PDB entry 8B9F | electron microscopy, 3.93 A resolution | chains B and A of the 4 polymer chains in the assembly

# Chain B
Name: Genome polyprotein
Organism: Echovirus E11
Notes: EC 3.4.22.29, 3.6.1.15, 3.4.22.28, 2.7.7.48
UniProt: A0A6M5CIM5 (A0A6M5CIM5_9ENTO); residues 1-262 here correspond to UniProt positions 70-331 (UniProt number = residue number + 69)
Amino-acid sequence (262 residues; numbered 1 to 262; the number before each row is that of its first residue):
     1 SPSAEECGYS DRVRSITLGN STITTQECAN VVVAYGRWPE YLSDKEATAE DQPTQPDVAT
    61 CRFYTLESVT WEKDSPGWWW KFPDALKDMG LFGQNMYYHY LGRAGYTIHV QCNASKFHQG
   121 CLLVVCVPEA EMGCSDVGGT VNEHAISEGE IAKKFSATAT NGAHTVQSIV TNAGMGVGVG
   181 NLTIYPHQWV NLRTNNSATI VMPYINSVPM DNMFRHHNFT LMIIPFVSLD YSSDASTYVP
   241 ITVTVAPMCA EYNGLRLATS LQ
Disordered / not traced: 1-57, 262
Differences from the reference sequence: conflict V190 (Ile259 in A0A6M5CIM5), M202 (Ile271 in A0A6M5CIM5)

# Chain A
Name: Genome polyprotein
Organism: Echovirus E11
Notes: EC 3.4.22.29, 3.6.1.15, 3.4.22.28, 2.7.7.48
UniProt: A0A6M5CIM5 (A0A6M5CIM5_9ENTO); residues 1-287 here correspond to UniProt positions 570-856 (UniProt number = residue number + 569)
Amino-acid sequence (287 residues; each row starts with the number of its first residue):
     1 GDVVEAIEGA VARVADTISS GPTNSQAVPA LTAVETGHTS QVVPGDTMQT RHVKNYHSRS
    61 ESTIENFLSR SACVYMGEYY TTNTDETKRF ASWTINARRM VQMRRKLEMF TYVRFDVEVT
   121 FVITSKQDQG TQLGQDMPPL THQIMYIPPG GPIPKSTTDY AWQTSTNPSI FWTEGNAPPR
   181 MSIPFVSIGN AYSNFYDGWS HFSQNGVYGY NTLNNMGQLY MRHVNGPSPL PMTSIVRVYF
   241 KPKHVKAWVP RPPRLCQYKN ASTVNFSSTN ITDKRDSITH VPDTVKP
Disordered / not traced: 1-95, 114-246
Differences from the reference sequence: conflict A12 (Thr581 in A0A6M5CIM5), S19 (Gly588 in A0A6M5CIM5)
Ligand contacts: sphingosine (SPH): N96, A97, L107, V113

# Interface between chain B and chain A
Contacting residue pairs (44; chain B residue first):
  P128(B) with V249(A), hydrophobic; R251(A), hydrogen bond (backbone-side chain)
  E129(B) with T111(A); Y112(A), hydrogen bond; R251(A), hydrogen bond (backbone-side chain)
  E131(B) with V264(A)
  M132(B) with V264(A)
  G133(B) with V264(A); N265(A)
  C134(B) with N265(A), hydrogen bond (backbone-side chain)
  D136(B) with N265(A), hydrogen bond (backbone-side chain)
  V137(B) with K259(A); N265(A), hydrogen bond (backbone-side chain); F266(A)
  G139(B) with N265(A), hydrogen bond (backbone-side chain)
  Q167(B) with F266(A)
  I169(B) with S268(A)
  T171(B) with I271(A)
  N172(B) with L255(A); C256(A), hydrogen bond; F266(A); S268(A), hydrogen bond; T269(A), hydrogen bond (side chain-backbone)
  G174(B) with F266(A)
  M175(B) with R251(A); R254(A); F266(A)
  G176(B) with R254(A); L255(A), hydrogen bond (backbone-backbone); C256(A), hydrogen bond (backbone-backbone); F266(A)
  V177(B) with P252(A); L255(A)
  G178(B) with L255(A)
  V179(B) with I271(A), hydrophobic
  N181(B) with P252(A)
  I184(B) with P250(A); P252(A)
  Y185(B) with R251(A), hydrogen bond; P252(A)
  I205(B) with Y112(A), hydrophobic; V249(A), hydrophobic
  N206(B) with Y112(A)
  S207(B) with Y112(A)
Interface residues without a listed pair, chain B (30 interface residues in all): V127, A130, G138, A159, L182
Interface residues without a listed pair, chain A (20 interface residues in all): P253, N260, T263, S267

# Overview
30 residues of chain B and 20 residues of chain A are in contact, with 13 hydrogen bonds. Polar contacts
include P128(B)-R251(A), E129(B)-Y112(A) and E129(B)-R251(A). Bound to chain A: sphingosine.
Here chain B is Genome polyprotein and chain A is Genome polyprotein, both from Echovirus E11. Entry 8B9F
(Structure of Echovirus 11 complexed with DAF (CD55) calculated from symmetry expansion) was determined by
electron microscopy (same publication as 8B8R).
